Entry 3HKE (X-ray diffraction, 3.60 A resolution); this record covers chains C and E of the 5 polymer chains in the assembly.

[Chain C]
Protein: Tubulin alpha chain
Organism: Ovis aries
Chain sequence (451 residues; numbered 1 to 451; the number before each row is that of its first residue):
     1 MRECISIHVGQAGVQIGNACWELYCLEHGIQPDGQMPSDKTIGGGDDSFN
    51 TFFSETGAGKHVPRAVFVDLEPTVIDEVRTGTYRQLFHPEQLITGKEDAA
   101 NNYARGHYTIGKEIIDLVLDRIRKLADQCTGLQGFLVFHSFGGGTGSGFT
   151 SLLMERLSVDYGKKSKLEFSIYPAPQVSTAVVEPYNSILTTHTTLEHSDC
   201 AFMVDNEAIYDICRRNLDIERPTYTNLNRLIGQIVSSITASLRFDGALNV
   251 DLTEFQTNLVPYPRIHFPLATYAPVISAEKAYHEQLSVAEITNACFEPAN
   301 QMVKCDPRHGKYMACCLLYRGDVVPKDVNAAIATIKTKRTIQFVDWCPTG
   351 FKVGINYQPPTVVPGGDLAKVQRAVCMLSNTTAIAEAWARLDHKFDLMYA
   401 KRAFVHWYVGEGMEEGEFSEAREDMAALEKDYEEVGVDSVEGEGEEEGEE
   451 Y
Not modelled in the structure: 1, 43-46, 280-284, 439-451
Small-molecule neighbours:
  - GTP (guanosine-5'-triphosphate): G10, Q11, A12, Q15, I16, D69, E71, D98, A99, S140, G142, G143, G144, T145, G146, I171, P173, V177, S178, T179, E183, N206, Y224, N228, I231
  - Mg2+ (MG): D98, A99, A100, N101, G143, G144, T145
  - T13 (2,3,4,5,6-pentafluoro-N-(3-fluoro-4-methoxyphenyl)benzenesulfonamide): T179, A180, V181

[Chain E]
Protein: Stathmin-4
Organism: Rattus norvegicus
Notes: fragment: RB3 stathmin-like domain
UniProt: P63043 (STMN4_RAT); residues 5-145 here correspond to UniProt positions 49-189 (UniProt number = residue number + 44)
Chain sequence (142 residues; each row starts with the number of its first residue):
     4 ADMEVIELNKCTSGQSFEVILKPPSFDGVPEFNASLPRRRDPSLEEIQKK
    54 LEAAEERRKYQEAELLKHLAEKREHEREVIQKAIEENNNFIKMAKEKLAQ
   104 KMESNKENREAHLAAMLERLQEKDKHAEEVRKNKELKEEASR
Not modelled in the structure: 31-44, 142-145
Differences from the reference sequence: expression tag (4)
Swiss-Prot annotation at these positions:
  - modified residue: S46 (Phosphoserine)

[Interface between chain C and chain E]
Contacting residue pairs (19; chain C residue first):
  Y108(C) - K104(E)
  Y108(C) - M105(E)  hydrophobic
  Y108(C) - N108(E)
  T109(C) - R112(E)  hydrogen bond
  L152(C) - L101(E)  hydrophobic
  L152(C) - M105(E)  hydrophobic
  E155(C) - L101(E)
  S158(C) - F93(E)
  V159(C) - I94(E)  hydrophobic
  T193(C) - K104(E)
  E196(C) - F93(E)
  H197(C) - F93(E)
  E411(C) - R112(E)  salt bridge
  G412(C) - N108(E)  hydrogen bond (backbone-side chain)
  G412(C) - N111(E)
  G412(C) - R112(E)
  M413(C) - N108(E)
  E414(C) - N111(E)
  E417(C) - K104(E)  salt bridge
Interface residues without a listed pair, chain C (19 interface residues in all): H107, K112, G162, V409, G410
Interface residues without a listed pair, chain E (12 interface residues in all): A97, K98, K109, H115

[Summary]
19 residues of chain C face 12 of chain E across their interface; the contacts include 2 hydrogen bonds and 2
salt bridges. Polar pairs include E411(C)-R112(E), E417(C)-K104(E) and T109(C)-R112(E). Ligands of chain C:
GTP, Mg2+ and compound T13.
Here chain C is Tubulin alpha chain (Ovis aries) and chain E is Stathmin-4 (Rattus norvegicus). Entry 3HKE
(Tubulin-T138067: RB3 stathmin-like domain complex) was determined by X-ray diffraction together with 3HKB,
3HKC and 3HKD from the same study.
